7LTO - chains A and B; structure by electron microscopy, 3.20 A resolution.

== Chain A ==
Protein: Non-structural maintenance of chromosome element 5
Organism: Saccharomyces cerevisiae
Reference sequence: Q03718 (NSE5_YEAST); residue numbers follow UniProt; this construct covers 1-556
Sequence (567 residues; numbered -10 to 556; the number before each row is that of its first residue; numbers below 1 keep their minus sign (Met-10 is residue -10)):
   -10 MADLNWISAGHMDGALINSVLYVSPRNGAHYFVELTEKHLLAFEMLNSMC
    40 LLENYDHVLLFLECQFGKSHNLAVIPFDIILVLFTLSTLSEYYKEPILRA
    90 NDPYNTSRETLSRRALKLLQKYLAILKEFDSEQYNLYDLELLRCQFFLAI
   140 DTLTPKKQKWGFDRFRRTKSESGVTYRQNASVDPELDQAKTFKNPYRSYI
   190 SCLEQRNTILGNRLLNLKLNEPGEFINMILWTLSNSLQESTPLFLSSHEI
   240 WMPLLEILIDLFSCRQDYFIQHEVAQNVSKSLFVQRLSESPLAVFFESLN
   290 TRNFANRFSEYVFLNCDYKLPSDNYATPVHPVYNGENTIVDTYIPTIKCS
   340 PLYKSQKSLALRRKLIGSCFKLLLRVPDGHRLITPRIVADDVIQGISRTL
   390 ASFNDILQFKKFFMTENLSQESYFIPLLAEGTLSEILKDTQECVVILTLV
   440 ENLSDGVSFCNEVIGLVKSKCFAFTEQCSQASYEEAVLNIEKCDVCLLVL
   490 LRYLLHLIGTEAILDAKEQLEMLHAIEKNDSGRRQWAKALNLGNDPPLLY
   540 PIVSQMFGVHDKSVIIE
Disordered / not traced: -10 to 21, 143-184, 264-277, 289-290, 431-497, 514-556
Differences from the reference sequence: expression tag (-10 to 0)
From the paper describing this entry:
  - mutagenesis - Y93A/R97A: decreased growth
  - mutagenesis - Y93A/R97A: unchanged expression
  - mutagenesis - Y93A/R97A: decreased binding to Ubiquitin-like protein SMT3, DNA repair protein KRE29 chimera (chain B)

== Chain B ==
Protein: Ubiquitin-like protein SMT3, DNA repair protein KRE29 chimera
Organism: Saccharomyces cerevisiae
Reference sequence: chimeric construct of Q12306, P40026: residues -98 to -1 from Q12306 (SMT3_YEAST) positions 1-98 (UniProt number = residue number + 99); residues 1-464 from P40026 positions 1-464 (same numbers)
Sequence (586 residues; each row starts with the number of its first residue; numbers below 1 keep their minus sign (Met-121 is residue -121)):
  -121 MGSSHHHHHHSSGLVPRGSHMASMSDSEVNQEAKPEVKPEVKPETHINLK
   -71 VSDGSSEIFFKIKKTTPLRRLMEAFAKRQGKEMDSLRFLYDGIRIQADQT
   -21 PEDLDMEDNDIIEAHREQIGGSMGSVNSSPNEEFETVPDSQISGFDSPLI
    29 PTSVGSYFRDDDDDEKVHPNFISDPENDSLNSDEEFSSLENSDLNLSGAK
    79 AESGDDFDPILKRTIISKRKAPSNNEDEEIVKTPRKLVNYVPLKIFNLGD
   129 SFDDTITTTVAKLQDLKKEILDSPRSNKSIVITSNTVAKSELQKSIKFSG
   179 SIPEIYLDVVTKETISDKYKDWHFISKNCHYEQLMDLEMKDTAYSFLFGS
   229 SRSQGKVPEFVHLKCPSITNLLVLFGVNQEKCNSLKINYEKKENSRYDNL
   279 CTIFPVNKMLKFLMYFYSDDDNDDVREFFLKAFICLILDRKVFNAMESDH
   329 RLCFKVLELFNEAHFINSYFEIVDKNDFFLHYRLLQIFPHLQSALLRRRF
   379 SEKQGRTETIQQNIIKEFNEFFDCKNYKNLLYFILTMYGSKFIPFGPKCQ
   429 VTEYFKDCILDISNETTNDVEISILKGILNLFSKIR
Disordered / not traced: -121 to 194, 226-236, 260-262, 380-386, 427-430, 442-447, 464
Differences from the reference sequence: expression tag (-121 to -99); linker (0)
Curated features (UniProtKB/Swiss-Prot):
  - modified residue: Ser-97 (N-acetylserine), Ser-95 (Phosphoserine), Ser81 (Phosphoserine), Ser101 (Phosphoserine)
  - cross-link: Gly-1 (Glycyl lysine isopeptide (Gly-Lys) (interchain with K-? in acceptor proteins))

== How chain A and chain B interact ==
Contacting residue pairs (47):
  Met34(A) with Lys462(B)
  His46(A) with Leu459(B)
  Phe50(A) with Leu459(B), hydrophobic; Ile463(B), hydrophobic
  Cys53(A) with Phe423(B); Phe460(B), hydrophobic
  Gln54(A) with Ile463(B)
  Gly56(A) with Pro367(B)
  Lys57(A) with Gln370(B); Gly417(B)
  Tyr93(A) with Leu409(B), hydrophobic; Glu449(B), hydrogen bond
  Thr95(A) with Leu409(B); Tyr410(B), hydrogen bond (backbone-side chain)
  Ser96(A) with Phe321(B); Gln364(B), hydrogen bond
  Arg97(A) with Arg318(B); Asn322(B), hydrogen bond (backbone-side chain); Phe357(B); Tyr410(B), hydrogen bond
  Glu98(A) with Phe321(B)
  Arg102(A) with Asn322(B); Met324(B), hydrogen bond (side chain-backbone)
  Leu105(A) with Ser326(B), hydrogen bond (backbone-side chain)
  Lys106(A) with Ser326(B)
  Gln109(A) with Ser326(B), hydrogen bond
  Thr335(A) with Cys279(B); Thr280(B); Ile281(B), hydrogen bond (backbone-backbone)
  Ile336(A) with Ile281(B)
  Lys337(A) with Tyr209(B); Ile281(B), hydrogen bond (backbone-backbone); Phe282(B); Pro283(B)
  Cys338(A) with Tyr209(B)
  Ser339(A) with Tyr209(B); Met213(B); Glu216(B), hydrogen bond
  Leu341(A) with Glu216(B); Met217(B), hydrophobic
  Tyr342(A) with Pro283(B), hydrophobic
  Lys400(A) with Thr220(B)
  Met403(A) with Phe224(B), hydrophobic
  Thr404(A) with Phe224(B)
  Glu507(A) with Phe224(B)
  Glu510(A) with Phe224(B); Leu225(B)
Other interface residues (no listed pair), chain A (34 interface residues in all): Leu49, Asn94, Lys110, Pro340, Phe402, Lys506
Other interface residues (no listed pair), chain B (40 interface residues in all): Asp195, Lys286, Ala323, Asp327, Tyr360, Arg361, Lys406, Ile452, Gly455, Ile456
From the paper, about this interface:
  - specific contacts: Gln109(A)-Ser326(B) (hydrogen bond), Ser339(A)-Glu216(B)
  - interface residues, chain A: Tyr93(A), Arg97(A), Arg102(A), Thr335(A), Lys337(A), Ser339(A)
  - interface residues, chain B: Tyr209(B), Ile281(B), Asn322(B), Met324(B), Tyr410(B), Glu449(B)

== In short ==
The interface between chain A and chain B involves 34 residues on one side and 40 on the other, with 11
hydrogen bonds. Polar pairs include Tyr93(A)-Glu449(B), Thr95(A)-Tyr410(B) and Ser96(A)-Gln364(B). The paper
describes a hydrogen bond between Gln109(A) and Ser326(B); a contact between Ser339(A) and Glu216(B). The
paper reports that Y93A/R97A of chain A reduce growth; interface residues Tyr93(A), Arg97(A) and Tyr209(B)
among others.
Here chain A is Non-structural maintenance of chromosome element 5 and chain B is Ubiquitin-like protein SMT3,
DNA repair protein KRE29 chimera, both from Saccharomyces cerevisiae. Entry 7LTO (Nse5-6 complex) was
determined by electron microscopy.
